5MTF - chains A and C; structure by X-ray diffraction, 1.79 A resolution.

[Chain A]
Protein: Rhomboid protease GlpG
From: Escherichia coli O45:K1 (strain S88 / ExPEC)
Notes: EC 3.4.21.105
Reference sequence: B7MDQ0 (GLPG_ECO45); numbering as in UniProt (aligned over 87-276)
Chain sequence (190 residues; numbered 87 to 276; the number before each row is that of its first residue):
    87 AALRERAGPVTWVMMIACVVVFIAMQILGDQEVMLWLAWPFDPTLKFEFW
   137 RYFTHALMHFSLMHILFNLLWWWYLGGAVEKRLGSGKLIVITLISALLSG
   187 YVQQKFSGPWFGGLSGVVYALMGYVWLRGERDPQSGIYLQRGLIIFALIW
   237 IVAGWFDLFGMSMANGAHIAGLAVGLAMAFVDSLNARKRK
Not modelled in the structure: 87-90, 272-276
Curated features (UniProtKB/Swiss-Prot):
  - active site: Ser201 (Nucleophile), His254
Reported in the primary citation:
  - binding site for inhibitor (chain C): His150, Phe153, Asn154, Trp157, Ser201, Val204, Tyr205, Trp236, Phe245, Met247, Met249, His254
  - catalytic residues: His150, Asn154, Ser201

[Chain C]
Protein: inhibitor
Chain sequence (6 residues; numbered 7 to 12; the number before each row is that of its first residue):
     7 XRVRHX
Modified residues: ACE (acetyl group) at position 7; W6Q ((2R,3S)-3-azanyl-N-[(2,5-dimethylphenyl)methyl]-2-oxidanyl-butanamide) at position 12

[Interface between chain A and chain C]
Pairs across the interface (35; chain A residue first):
  Met120(A) - Val9(C)  hydrophobic
  Phe146(A) - Val9(C)  hydrophobic
  Phe146(A) - His11(C)
  His150(A) - His11(C)
  His150(A) - W6Q_12(C)
  Phe153(A) - W6Q_12(C)
  Asn154(A) - W6Q_12(C)
  Gln189(A) - Arg10(C)
  Ser193(A) - Arg10(C)
  Trp196(A) - Val9(C)
  Trp196(A) - Arg10(C)  hydrogen bond (backbone-backbone)
  Phe197(A) - Arg10(C)
  Gly198(A) - Arg10(C)  hydrogen bond (backbone-backbone)
  Gly198(A) - His11(C)
  Gly198(A) - W6Q_12(C)
  Gly199(A) - W6Q_12(C)
  Leu200(A) - W6Q_12(C)
  Ser201(A) - W6Q_12(C)  covalent bond
  Val204(A) - W6Q_12(C)
  Trp236(A) - W6Q_12(C)
  Phe245(A) - W6Q_12(C)
  Met247(A) - His11(C)
  Met247(A) - W6Q_12(C)
  Ser248(A) - Val9(C)
  Ser248(A) - Arg10(C)
  Ser248(A) - His11(C)  hydrogen bond (backbone-backbone)
  Met249(A) - Arg10(C)  hydrogen bond (backbone-side chain)
  Met249(A) - His11(C)
  Met249(A) - W6Q_12(C)
  Ala250(A) - Arg10(C)
  Ala250(A) - His11(C)  hydrogen bond (backbone-backbone)
  Ala250(A) - W6Q_12(C)
  Asn251(A) - Arg10(C)
  His254(A) - His11(C)
  His254(A) - W6Q_12(C)
Interface residues without a listed pair, chain A (26 interface residues in all): Trp157, Gly202, Tyr205, Ala253
Interface residues without a listed pair, chain C (5 interface residues in all): Arg8

[Overview]
26 residues of chain A and 5 residues of chain C are in contact; the contacts include 1 covalent bond and 5
hydrogen bonds. Polar contacts include Met249(A)-Arg10(C), Trp196(A)-Arg10(C) and Gly198(A)-Arg10(C). The
paper reports catalytic residues His150(A), Asn154(A) and Ser201(A); a binding site for inhibitor (chain C) at
His150(A), Phe153(A) and Asn154(A) among others.
Chain A is Rhomboid protease GlpG (Escherichia coli O45:K1 (strain S88 / ExPEC)) and chain C is inhibitor; the
structure, A modular route to novel potent and selective inhibitors of rhomboid intramembrane proteases, was
determined by X-ray diffraction together with 5MT6, 5MT7 and 5MT8 from the same study.
